6SWD - chains 2 and 0 of the 19 polymer chains in the assembly; structure by electron microscopy, 3.20 A resolution.

Chain 2:
Molecule: 16S ribosomal RNA
Source organism: Pyrococcus abyssi GE5
Sequence (1044 nucleotides; row label = number of the first residue in the row; note: 453 numbers in that range are skipped by the numbering (no residue carries them; nothing is unmodelled there)):
    13 AUUCXGGUUG AUCCUGCCGG AGGCCACUGC UAUGGGGGUC XGACUAAGCC AUGCGAGUCA
    73 AGGGGGCGUC CCUUCUGGGA CGCCACCGGC GGACGGCUCA GUAACACGUC GGUAACCUAC
   133 CCUCGGGAGG GGGAUAACCC CGGGAAACUG GGGCUAAUCC CCCAUAGGCC UGGGGUACUG
   193 GAAGGUCCCC AGGCCGAAAG GGAGCCGUAA GGCUCCGCCC GAGGAUGGGC CGGCGGCXGA
   253 UUAGGUAGUU GGUGGGGUAA CGGCCCACCA AGCXGAAGAU CGGUACGGGC XGUGAGAGCG
   313 GGAGCCXGGA GAUGGACACU GAGACACGGG UCCAGGCCCU ACGGGGCGCA GCAGGCGCGA
   373 XACCUCXGCA AUGCGGGAAA CXGCGACGGG GGGACCCCCA GUGCCGUGCC UCUGGCACGG
   433 CUUUUCCGGA GUGUAAAAAG CUCCGGGAAU AAGGGCUGGG CAAGGCXGGU GGCAGCCGCC
   493 GCGGUAAUAC CGGCGGCCXG AGUGGUGGCC ACUAUUAUUG GGCCUAAAGC GGCXGUAGCC
   553 GGGCCCGUAA GUCCCUGGCG AAAUCCCACG GCUCAACXGU GGGGCUCGCU GGGGAUACUG
   613 CGGGCCUUGG GACXGGGAGA GGCXGGGGGU ACCCCXGGGG UAGGGGUGAA AUCCUAUAAU
   673 CCCGGGGGGA CCGCCAGUGG CGAAGGCGCC XGGCUGGAAC GGGUCXGACG GUGAGGGCXG
   733 AAGGCCAGGG GAGCGAACXG GAUUAGAUAC CCGGGUAGUC CUGGCUGUAA AGGAUGCGGG
   793 CUAGGUGUCG GGCGAGCUUC GAGCUCGCCC GGUGCXGUAG GGAAGCXGUU AAGCCXGCXG
   853 CCUGGGGAGU ACGGCXGCAA GGCUGAAACU UAAAGGAAUU GGCGGGGGAG
  1356 CCUGCUCCUU GCACACACCG CCXGUCACUC CACCCGAGCG GGGCCUAGGU GAGGCCCGAU
  1416 CUCCUUCGGG AGGUCGGGUC GAGCCUAGGC UCCGUGAGGG GGGAGAAGUC GUAACAAGGU
  1476 AGCXGUAGGG GAACCUACGG CUCGAUCACC UCCU
Modified residues: 4AC (N(4)-acetylcytidine-5'-monophosphate) at position 17, 4AC (N(4)-acetylcytidine-5'-monophosphate) at position 53, LHH ([(2R,3R,4R,5R)-5-(4-acetamido-2-oxidanylidene-pyrimidin-1-yl)-4-methoxy-3-oxidanyl-oxolan-2-yl]methyl dihydrogen phosphate) at position 250, 4AC (N(4)-acetylcytidine-5'-monophosphate) at position 286, 4AC (N(4)-acetylcytidine-5'-monophosphate) at position 303, 4AC (N(4)-acetylcytidine-5'-monophosphate) at position 319, A2M (2'-O-methyladenosine 5'-(dihydrogen phosphate)) at position 373, 4AC (N(4)-acetylcytidine-5'-monophosphate) at position 379, 4AC (N(4)-acetylcytidine-5'-monophosphate) at position 394, 4AC (N(4)-acetylcytidine-5'-monophosphate) at position 479, 4AC (N(4)-acetylcytidine-5'-monophosphate) at position 511, 4AC (N(4)-acetylcytidine-5'-monophosphate) at position 546, 4AC (N(4)-acetylcytidine-5'-monophosphate) at position 590, 4AC (N(4)-acetylcytidine-5'-monophosphate) at position 626, 4AC (N(4)-acetylcytidine-5'-monophosphate) at position 636, 4AC (N(4)-acetylcytidine-5'-monophosphate) at position 648, 4AC (N(4)-acetylcytidine-5'-monophosphate) at position 703, 4AC (N(4)-acetylcytidine-5'-monophosphate) at position 718, 4AC (N(4)-acetylcytidine-5'-monophosphate) at position 731, 4AC (N(4)-acetylcytidine-5'-monophosphate) at position 751, 4AC (N(4)-acetylcytidine-5'-monophosphate) at position 828, 4AC (N(4)-acetylcytidine-5'-monophosphate) at position 839, 4AC (N(4)-acetylcytidine-5'-monophosphate) at position 848, 4AC (N(4)-acetylcytidine-5'-monophosphate) at position 851, 4AC (N(4)-acetylcytidine-5'-monophosphate) at position 868, OMC (o2'-methylycytidine-5'-monophosphate) at position 1376, 5HM (5-(hydroxymethyl)cytidine 5'-(dihydrogen phosphate)) at position 1378, UR3 (3-methyluridine-5'-monophoshate) at position 1467, 6MZ (N6-methyladenosine-5'-monophosphate) at position 1469, 4AC (N(4)-acetylcytidine-5'-monophosphate) at position 1479, MA6 (6N-dimethyladenosine-5'-monophoshate) at position 1487, MA6 (6N-dimethyladenosine-5'-monophoshate) at position 1488
Metal / ion sites: Mg2+ site 1 near G28 (its only coordinating residue here); Mg2+ site 2 near C39 (its only coordinating residue here); Mg2+ site 3 near C106 (its only coordinating residue here); Mg2+ site 4: A112, G113, C298; Mg2+ site 5 near A148 (its only coordinating residue here); Mg2+ site 6: A474, A475; Mg2+ site 7: A539, A540; Mg2+ site 8: G554, G555; Mg2+ site 9 near A574 (its only coordinating residue here); Mg2+ site 10: C584, C586; Mg2+ site 11 near A587 (its only coordinating residue here); Mg2+ site 12 near G591 (its only coordinating residue here); 4 more Mg2+ sites not listed

Chain 0:
Protein: 30S ribosomal protein aL41
Source organism: Pyrococcus abyssi GE5
Sequence (36 residues; row label = number of the first residue in the row):
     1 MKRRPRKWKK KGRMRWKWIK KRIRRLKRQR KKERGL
From the paper describing this entry:
  - binding site for 16S ribosomal RNA (chain 2): Arg15

Chain 2 / chain 0 interface:
Pairs across the interface (69; chain 2 residue first):
  A538(2) with Lys9(0), salt bridge to the phosphate
  A539(2) with Arg6(0), salt bridge to the phosphate
  A781(2) with Arg3(0), salt bridge to the phosphate
  A782(2) with Arg3(0), salt bridge to the phosphate; Trp8(0), base contact
  G857(2) with Arg6(0), phosphate contact
  G858(2) with Arg6(0), salt bridge to the phosphate
  A860(2) with Arg4(0), sugar contact
  G861(2) with Met1(0), hydrogen bond to the sugar; Lys2(0), base contact; Arg4(0), salt bridge to the phosphate; Lys7(0), phosphate contact; Ile23(0), phosphate contact
  U862(2) with Met1(0), phosphate contact; Lys27(0), salt bridge to the phosphate; Arg30(0), phosphate contact
  A863(2) with Lys27(0), phosphate contact; Arg30(0), salt bridge to the phosphate
  A872(2) with Arg28(0), hydrogen bond to the phosphate; Lys32(0), salt bridge to the phosphate
  G873(2) with Arg24(0), phosphate contact; Arg28(0), salt bridge to the phosphate
  G874(2) with Met1(0), phosphate contact; Arg24(0), salt bridge to the phosphate
  C875(2) with Met1(0), hydrogen bond to the phosphate
  U876(2) with Lys2(0), salt bridge to the phosphate
  G877(2) with Lys2(0), salt bridge to the phosphate
  A886(2) with Arg6(0), hydrogen bond to the sugar
  G887(2) with Arg6(0), sugar contact; Lys9(0), phosphate contact; Lys11(0), salt bridge to the phosphate
  G888(2) with Lys9(0), salt bridge to the phosphate
  A1368(2) with Lys10(0), base contact; Lys11(0), sugar contact
  5HM_1378(2) with Gly12(0), sugar contact; Arg13(0), sugar contact; Met14(0), sugar contact
  G1379(2) with Met14(0), sugar contact; Arg22(0), phosphate contact
  G1455(2) with Arg30(0), hydrogen bond to the sugar
  G1456(2) with Leu26(0), phosphate contact; Arg30(0), sugar contact
  6MZ_1469(2) with Lys10(0), sugar contact
  C1478(2) with Lys10(0), phosphate contact; Arg15(0), salt bridge to the phosphate
  4AC_1479(2) with Arg3(0), hydrogen bond to the sugar; Trp8(0), sugar contact; Arg15(0), salt bridge to the phosphate; Trp16(0), phosphate contact; Lys17(0), hydrogen bond to the phosphate
  G1480(2) with Arg3(0), salt bridge to the phosphate; Trp16(0), phosphate contact; Lys17(0), base contact; Lys20(0), salt bridge to the phosphate
  U1481(2) with Lys17(0), hydrogen bond to the base; Lys20(0), salt bridge to the phosphate; Arg24(0), salt bridge to the phosphate
  A1482(2) with Lys21(0), base contact
  G1483(2) with Lys21(0), hydrogen bond to the base
  G1484(2) with Lys21(0), base contact; Arg25(0), base contact
  G1485(2) with Arg25(0), base contact
  MA6_1488(2) with Arg22(0), salt bridge to the phosphate
  C1489(2) with Met14(0), phosphate contact; Arg15(0), phosphate contact; Trp18(0), phosphate contact
  C1490(2) with Trp18(0), base contact
  U1491(2) with Trp18(0), base contact
  C1498(2) with Trp8(0), base contact
Other interface residues (no listed pair), chain 2 (46 interface residues in all): A540, A786, G859, C1377, U1380, C1390, MA6_1487, A1492
Other interface residues (no listed pair), chain 0 (31 interface residues in all): Pro5, Lys31, Arg34
From the paper, about this interface:
  - interface residues, chain 0: Arg15(0)

In short:
46 residues of chain 2 face 31 of chain 0 across their interface; the contacts include 9 hydrogen bonds and 22
salt bridges. Among the polar pairs are U1481(2)-Lys17(0), G1483(2)-Lys21(0) and G861(2)-Met1(0). From the
paper: a binding site for 16S ribosomal RNA (chain 2) at Arg15(0); the interface residue Arg15(0).
Chain 2 is 16S ribosomal RNA and chain 0 is 30S ribosomal protein aL41, both from Pyrococcus abyssi GE5; the
structure, IC2 body model of cryo-EM structure of a full archaeal ribosomal translation initiation complex
devoid of ..., was determined by electron microscopy.
